Entry 8GMU (electron microscopy, 2.78 A resolution); this record covers chains F and G of the 4 polymer chains in the assembly.

Chain F (and G):
Molecule: Protein RecA
Organism: Escherichia coli
Notes: chain G of this document is another copy of the same molecule, construct and numbering; everything in this record applies to it too
UniProt: P0A7G6 (RECA_ECOLI); residues 0-352 here correspond to UniProt positions 1-353 (UniProt number = residue number + 1)
Amino-acid sequence (353 residues; numbered 0 to 352; the number before each row is that of its first residue; numbering starts at 0):
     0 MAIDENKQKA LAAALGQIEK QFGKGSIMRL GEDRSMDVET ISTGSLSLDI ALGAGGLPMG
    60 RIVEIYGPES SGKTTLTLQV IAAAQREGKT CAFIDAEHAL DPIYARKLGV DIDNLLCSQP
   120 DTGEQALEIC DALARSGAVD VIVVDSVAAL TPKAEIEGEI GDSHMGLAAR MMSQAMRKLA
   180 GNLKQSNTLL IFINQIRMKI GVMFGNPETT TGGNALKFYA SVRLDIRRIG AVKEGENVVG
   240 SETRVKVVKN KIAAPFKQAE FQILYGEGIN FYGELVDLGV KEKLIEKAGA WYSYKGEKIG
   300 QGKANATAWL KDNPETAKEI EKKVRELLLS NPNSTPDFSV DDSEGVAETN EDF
Unresolved in the structure: 0, 334-352
Swiss-Prot annotation at these positions:
  - binding site (ATP): G66 to T73

Chain F / chain G interface:
Residue-residue contacts - 86 pairs, chain F then chain G:
  K6(F) with A137(G); D139(G), salt bridge
  A9(F) with S135(G)
  L10(F) with T89(G); L115(G), hydrophobic; A137(G), hydrophobic
  A13(F) with S135(G)
  L14(F) with L115(G), hydrophobic
  Q16(F) with A131(G); R134(G)
  I17(F) with I128(G), hydrophobic; L132(G), hydrophobic
  F21(F) with Q124(G); E127(G); I128(G), hydrophobic
  S25(F) with S117(G), hydrogen bond (backbone-side chain); I128(G)
  I26(F) with C116(G); S117(G)
  M27(F) with L115(G); C116(G), hydrogen bond (backbone-backbone)
  R28(F) with D112(G); L114(G); L115(G)
  L29(F) with L99(G), hydrophobic; P101(G), hydrophobic; I111(G); L114(G), hydrogen bond (backbone-backbone); C116(G), hydrophobic
  G30(F) with I111(G), hydrogen bond (backbone-backbone)
  E31(F) with D112(G)
  M35(F) with L99(G); P101(G); Q118(G), hydrogen bond
  V37(F) with D100(G)
  R60(F) with A98(G); L99(G)
  E123(F) with I159(G); G160(G)
  L126(F) with I159(G), hydrophobic
  E127(F) with E158(G); I159(G), hydrogen bond (side chain-backbone)
  M164(F) with I199(G), hydrophobic
  G165(F) with I199(G)
  M170(F) with I159(G), hydrophobic
  S172(F) with R196(G), hydrogen bond
  Q173(F) with E154(G); E158(G); I159(G); G160(G), hydrogen bond (side chain-backbone); D161(G), hydrogen bond (side chain-backbone)
  A174(F) with I159(G), hydrophobic
  R176(F) with A147(G); T150(G), hydrogen bond (backbone-side chain); E154(G), salt bridge
  K177(F) with E154(G); I155(G); G157(G), hydrogen bond (side chain-backbone); I159(G)
  A179(F) with E96(G)
  G180(F) with H97(G)
  K183(F) with H97(G), hydrogen bond (side chain-backbone); Q118(G)
  N213(F) with M197(G)
  A214(F) with R196(G)
  K216(F) with E68(G)
  F217(F) with G66(G); P67(G); E68(G); K72(G); E96(G); Q194(G); I195(G); R196(G)
  Y218(F) with A147(G), hydrogen bond (side chain-backbone); A148(G), hydrogen bond (side chain-backbone); Q194(G); R196(G)
  K248(F) with S69(G)
  K250(F) with E96(G), salt bridge; A98(G)
  I251(F) with D100(G)
  P254(F) with Y264(G)
  F255(F) with R227(G); V237(G), hydrophobic; Y264(G)
Other interface residues (no listed pair), chain F (44 interface residues in all): S220, A253
Other interface residues (no listed pair), chain G (50 interface residues in all): D94, N113, G136, V138

Summary:
Chain F and chain G form an interface of 44 and 50 residues respectively, with 14 hydrogen bonds and 3 salt
bridges. Polar contacts include K6(F)-D139(G), R176(F)-E154(G) and K250(F)-E96(G). UniProt lists 8 ATP-binding
residues on chain F.
Both chains are Protein RecA (Escherichia coli). Entry 8GMU (Structure of lambda repressor in complex with
RecA filament) was determined by electron microscopy together with 7YWA, 8GMS and 8GMT from the same study.
